Entry 9B8C (electron microscopy, 3.30 A resolution); this record covers chains F and K of the 14 polymer chains in the assembly.

# Chain F
Name: Transmembrane protein gp41
From: Human immunodeficiency virus 1
Reference sequence: Q2N0S6 (Q2N0S6_9HIV1); residues 512-664 here correspond to UniProt positions 509-661 (UniProt number = residue number - 3)
Amino-acid sequence (153 residues; row label = number of the first residue in the row):
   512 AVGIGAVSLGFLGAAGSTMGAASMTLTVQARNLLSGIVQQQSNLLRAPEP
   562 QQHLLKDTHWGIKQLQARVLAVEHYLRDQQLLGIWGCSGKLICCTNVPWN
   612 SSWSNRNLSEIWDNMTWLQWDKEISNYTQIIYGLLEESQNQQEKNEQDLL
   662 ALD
Not modelled in the structure: 512-518, 547-571
Cystine bridges: Cys598-Cys604
Glycans and other covalent adducts: N-acetylglucosamine (NAG) linked to Asn611, Asn618, Asn637
Sequence notes: conflict Ser519 (Phe516 in Q2N0S6), Pro559 (Ile556 in Q2N0S6), Pro561 (Ala558 in Q2N0S6), Asp568 (Leu565 in Q2N0S6), His570 (Val567 in Q2N0S6), His585 (Arg582 in Q2N0S6), Cys605 (Thr602 in Q2N0S6)

# Chain K
Name: RM20A3 fragment antigen binding heavy chain
From: Macaca mulatta
Amino-acid sequence (125 residues; numbered 1 to 113 plus 12 insertion-coded residues; the number before each row is that of its first residue; a row labelled like 82A-82C holds insertion residues (82A, then the next letters in order)):
     1 EVQLVETGGGLVQPGGSLKLSCRASGYTFSSFAMSWVRQAPGKGLEWVSL
    51 IN
   52A D
    53 RGGLTFYVDSVKGRFTISRDNSKNTLSLQM
82A-82C HSL
    83 RDGDTAVYYCATGGMSSA
100A-100H LQSSKYYF
   101 DFWGQGALVTVSS
Not modelled in the structure: 1, 113
Cystine bridges: Cys22-Cys92

# How chain F and chain K interact
Contacting residue pairs (5; chain F residue first):
  Ser534(F) - Leu100A(K)
  Leu619(F) - Ala100(K)
  Leu619(F) - Leu100A(K)
  Leu619(F) - Gln100B(K)
  Trp623(F) - Leu100A(K)
Other interface residues (no listed pair), chain F (4 interface residues in all): Gly531
Other interface residues (no listed pair), chain K (4 interface residues in all): Ser100C

# In short
The chain F/chain K interface involves 4 residues from each chain. N-acetylglucosamine is covalently linked to
Asn611(F), Asn618(F) and Asn637(F).
Here chain F is Transmembrane protein gp41 (Human immunodeficiency virus 1) and chain K is RM20A3 fragment
antigen binding heavy chain (Macaca mulatta). Entry 9B8C (RM018 Fab in complex with Apex GT 6.2 trimer and
RM20A3 Fab) was determined by electron microscopy together with 9MPX, 9MQG, 9B8B, 9MPB and 9MPC from the same
study.
